PDB entry 1L33 | X-ray diffraction, 1.70 A resolution | chain A

Chain A:
Protein: T4 lysozyme
Source organism: Enterobacteria phage T4
Notes: EC 3.2.1.17
UniProt: P00720 (LYS_BPT4); numbering as in UniProt (aligned over 1-164)
Sequence (164 residues; row label = number of the first residue in the row):
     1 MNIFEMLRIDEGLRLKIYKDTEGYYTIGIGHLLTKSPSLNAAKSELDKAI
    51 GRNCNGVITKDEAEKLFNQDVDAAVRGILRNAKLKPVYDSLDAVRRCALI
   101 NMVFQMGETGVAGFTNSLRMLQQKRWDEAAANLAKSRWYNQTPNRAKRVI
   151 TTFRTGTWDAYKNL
Differences from the reference sequence: engineered mutation A131 (Val in P00720)
Swiss-Prot annotation at these positions:
  - active site (Proton donor/acceptor): E11, D20
  - binding site (substrate): L32, F104, S117, N132
  - mutagenesis: E11 (E11A/F/H/M/N: Complete loss of enzymatic activity; E11N: Loss of 84% of enzymatic activity; E11Q: Complete loss of activity), D20 (D20A/N/S/T: Complete loss of enzymatic activity; D20C: Nearly no effet on specific enzymatic activity; D20E/Q: Loss of 99% of enzymatic activity), T26 (T26E: Complete loss of activity at neutral pH; covalently bound substrate; T26H: Facilitates transglycosylation more effectively than hydrolysis; covalently bound substrate), G30 (G30A: Almost complete loss of enzymatic activity; G30F: Almost complete loss of enzymatic activity. The enzyme is destabilized by 1.5 kcal/mol), S117 (S117F: 10-fold decrease in enzymatic activity; S117I: 500-fold decrease in enzymatic activity; S117V: 50-fold decrease in enzymatic activity), N132 (N132I: 5-fold decrease in enzymatic activity; N132M/F: 2-fold decrease in enzymatic activity)

In short:
UniProt lists active-site residues E11 and D20, 4 substrate-binding residues and 6 mutagenesis sites.
Chain A is T4 lysozyme (Enterobacteria phage T4); the structure, Contributions of left-handed helical residues
to the structure and stability of bacteriophage T4 lysozyme, was determined by X-ray diffraction together with
1L21 and 1L22 from the same study.
